5TII - chains B and F of the 4 polymer chains in the assembly; structure by X-ray diffraction, 2.60 A resolution.

# Chain B (and F)
Molecule: 3-oxoacyl-ACP reductase
Source organism: uncultured bacterium
Notes: chain F of this document is another copy of the same molecule, construct and numbering; everything in this record applies to it too
UniProtKB: A0A023PKG5 (A0A023PKG5_9BACT); residues 1-252 here = UniProt positions 1-252
Amino-acid sequence (272 residues; each row starts with the number of its first residue; numbers below 1 keep their minus sign (Met-19 is residue -19)):
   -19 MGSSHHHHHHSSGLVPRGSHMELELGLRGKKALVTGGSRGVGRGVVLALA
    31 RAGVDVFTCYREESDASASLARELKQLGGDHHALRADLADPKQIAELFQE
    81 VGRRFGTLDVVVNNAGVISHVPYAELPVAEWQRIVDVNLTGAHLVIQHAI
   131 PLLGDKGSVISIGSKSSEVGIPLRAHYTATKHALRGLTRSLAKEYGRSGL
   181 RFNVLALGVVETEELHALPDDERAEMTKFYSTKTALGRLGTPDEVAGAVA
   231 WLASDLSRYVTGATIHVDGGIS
Unresolved in the structure: -19 to 4, 200-206 (chain F: -19 to 2)
Differences from the reference sequence: initiating methionine (-19); expression tag (-18 to 0)
Residues lining bound ligands: NADPH (NDP; NADPH dihydro-nicotinamide-adenine-dinucleotide phosphate): Gly16, Gly17, Ser18, Arg19, Gly20, Val21, Tyr40, Arg41, Glu42, Ala66, Asp67, Leu68, Ala69, Asn94, Ala95, Gly96, Val97, Val117, Ile142, Gly143, Ser144, Tyr157, Lys161, Leu187, Gly188, Val189, Val190, Thr192
Reported in the primary citation:
  - specificity-determining residues: Arg154, Tyr210 (by similarity / conservation)

# How chain B and chain F interact
Pairs across the interface (87; chain B residue first):
  Leu5(B) with Leu3(F)
  Ala28(B) with Leu3(F)
  Ala32(B) with Leu3(F), hydrophobic
  Arg169(B) with Gly250(F); Ile251(F), hydrogen bond (side chain-backbone); Ser252(F), hydrogen bond
  Ala172(B) with Ala215(F)
  Lys173(B) with Lys213(F), hydrogen bond (side chain-backbone); Ala215(F); Gly250(F), hydrogen bond (side chain-backbone); Ser252(F), hydrogen bond
  Gly176(B) with Ala215(F); Leu216(F)
  Arg177(B) with Ser211(F), hydrogen bond (side chain-backbone); Thr212(F); Thr214(F), hydrogen bond (side chain-backbone); Ala215(F), hydrogen bond (side chain-backbone); Leu216(F); Gly217(F)
  Val189(B) with Tyr239(F)
  Ser211(B) with Arg177(F), hydrogen bond (backbone-side chain)
  Thr212(B) with Arg177(F)
  Lys213(B) with Lys173(F), hydrogen bond (backbone-side chain)
  Thr214(B) with Arg177(F), hydrogen bond (backbone-side chain); Tyr239(F)
  Ala215(B) with Ala172(F); Lys173(F); Gly176(F); Arg177(F), hydrogen bond (backbone-side chain)
  Leu216(B) with Gly176(F); Arg177(F); Arg238(F); Tyr239(F), hydrophobic; Thr241(F)
  Gly217(B) with Arg177(F)
  Arg218(B) with Arg238(F), hydrogen bond (side chain-backbone); Tyr239(F), hydrogen bond (backbone-side chain)
  Leu219(B) with Tyr239(F)
  Gly220(B) with Tyr239(F), hydrogen bond (backbone-side chain)
  Glu224(B) with Leu236(F); Arg238(F), salt bridge; Tyr239(F)
  Ala226(B) with Leu3(F)
  Gly227(B) with Trp231(F), hydrogen bond (backbone-side chain); Leu236(F)
  Ala228(B) with Trp231(F), hydrophobic; Leu236(F)
  Ala230(B) with Leu3(F), hydrophobic
  Trp231(B) with Gly227(F), hydrogen bond (side chain-backbone); Ala228(F), hydrophobic; Trp231(F); Ile245(F), hydrophobic
  Leu236(B) with Leu5(F), hydrophobic; Gly227(F)
  Arg238(B) with Leu216(F); Arg218(F); Asp223(F), salt bridge; Glu224(F), salt bridge
  Tyr239(B) with Val189(F); Thr214(F); Leu216(F), hydrophobic; Arg218(F), hydrogen bond (side chain-backbone); Leu219(F); Gly220(F), hydrogen bond (side chain-backbone); Glu224(F); Val247(F); Asp248(F); Gly249(F), hydrogen bond (backbone-backbone)
  Val240(B) with His246(F)
  Thr241(B) with Gly249(F); Gly250(F), hydrogen bond (backbone-backbone)
  Ile245(B) with Trp231(F), hydrophobic; Ile245(F), hydrophobic
  His246(B) with Val240(F); Ala243(F)
  Val247(B) with Tyr239(F); Val240(F), hydrophobic
  Asp248(B) with Tyr239(F)
  Gly249(B) with Tyr239(F), hydrogen bond (backbone-backbone); Thr241(F)
  Gly250(B) with Arg169(F), hydrogen bond (backbone-side chain); Lys173(F), hydrogen bond (backbone-side chain); Thr241(F), hydrogen bond (backbone-backbone)
  Ile251(B) with Arg169(F), hydrogen bond (backbone-side chain); Lys173(F)
  Ser252(B) with Arg169(F), hydrogen bond (backbone-side chain); Lys173(F), hydrogen bond (backbone-side chain)
Also at the interface, not in a pair above, chain B (44 interface residues in all): Leu7, Leu29, Arg181, Asp223, Ala243, Thr244
Also at the interface, not in a pair above, chain F (40 interface residues in all): Arg181, Thr221, Thr244

# Overview
44 residues of chain B and 40 residues of chain F are in contact; the contacts include 28 hydrogen bonds and 3
salt bridges. Among the polar pairs are Glu224(B)-Arg238(F), Arg238(B)-Asp223(F) and Arg169(B)-Ile251(F).
Bound to chain B: NADPH. From the paper: specificity determinants Arg154(B) and Tyr210(B).
Chain B and chain F are both 3-oxoacyl-ACP reductase (uncultured bacterium); the structure, Comprehensive
Analysis of a Novel Ketoreductase for Pentangular Polyphenol Biosynthesis, was determined by X-ray
diffraction.
